PDB entry 7CPD | X-ray diffraction, 2.51 A resolution | chains B and C of the 6 polymer chains in the assembly

== Chain B ==
Protein: Tubulin beta-2B chain
Organism: Bos taurus
UniProtKB: Q6B856 (TBB2B_BOVIN); the author numbering skips numbers that UniProt does not, so the offset changes along the chain: 1-42 = UniProt 1-42; 45-360 = UniProt 43-358; 369-455 = UniProt 359-445
Sequence (445 residues; numbered 1 to 455; 10 numbers in that range are skipped by the numbering (no residue carries them; nothing is unmodelled there); the number before each row is that of its first residue):
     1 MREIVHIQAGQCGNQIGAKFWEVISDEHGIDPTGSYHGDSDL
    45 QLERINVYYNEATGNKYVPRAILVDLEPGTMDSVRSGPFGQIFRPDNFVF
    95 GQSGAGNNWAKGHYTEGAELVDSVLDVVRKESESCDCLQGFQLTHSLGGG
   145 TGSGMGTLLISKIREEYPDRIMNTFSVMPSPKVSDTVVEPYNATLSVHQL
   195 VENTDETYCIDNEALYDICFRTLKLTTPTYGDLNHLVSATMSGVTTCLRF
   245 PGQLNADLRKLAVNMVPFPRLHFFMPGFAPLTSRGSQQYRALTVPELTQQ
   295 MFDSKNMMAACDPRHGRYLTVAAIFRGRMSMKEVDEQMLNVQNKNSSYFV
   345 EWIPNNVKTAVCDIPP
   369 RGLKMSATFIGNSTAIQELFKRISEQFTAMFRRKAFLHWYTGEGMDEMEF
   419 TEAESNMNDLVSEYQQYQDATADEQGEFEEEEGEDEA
Unresolved in the structure: 1, 56-59, 276-281, 439-455
Bound ions: Ca2+ site 1 near Glu113 (its only coordinating residue here)
Ligand contacts:
  - G9U ((6R)-6-[(6-bromanyl-1H-indol-3-yl)methyl]-6,7,8,9-tetrahydrobenzo[7]annulen-5-one): Val238, Cys241, Leu242, Leu248, Ala250, Asp251, Lys254, Leu255, Asn258, Met259, Thr314, Val315, Ala316, Ile318, Asn350, Val351, Lys352, Ala354
  - GDP (guanosine-5'-diphosphate): Gly10, Gln11, Cys12, Gln15, Ile16, Asp69, Asn101, Ser140, Gly142, Gly143, Gly144, Thr145, Gly146, Val171, Pro173, Val177, Asp179, Glu183, Asn206, Leu209, Tyr224, Leu227, Asn228
Swiss-Prot annotation at these positions:
  - motif: Met1 to Ile4 (MREI motif)
  - binding site (GTP): Gln11, Glu71, Ser140, Gly144, Thr145, Gly146, Asn206, Asn228
  - binding site (Mg(2+)): Glu71
  - modified residue: Ser40 (Phosphoserine), Thr57 (Phosphothreonine), Lys60 (N6-acetyllysine), Ser174 (Phosphoserine), Thr287 (Phosphothreonine), Thr292 (Phosphothreonine), Arg320 (Omega-N-methylarginine), Glu448 (5-glutamyl polyglutamate)
  - cross-link (Glycyl lysine isopeptide (Lys-Gly)): Lys60 (interchain with G-Cter in ubiquitin), Lys326 (interchain with G-Cter in ubiquitin)

== Chain C ==
Protein: Tubulin alpha-1B chain
Organism: Bos taurus
UniProtKB: P81947 (TBA1B_BOVIN); residues 1-451 here = UniProt positions 1-451
Sequence (451 residues; numbered 1 to 451; the number before each row is that of its first residue):
     1 MRECISIHVGQAGVQIGNACWELYCLEHGIQPDGQMPSDKTIGGGDDSFN
    51 TFFSETGAGKHVPRAVFVDLEPTVIDEVRTGTYRQLFHPEQLITGKEDAA
   101 NNYARGHYTIGKEIIDLVLDRIRKLADQCTGLQGFLVFHSFGGGTGSGFT
   151 SLLMERLSVDYGKKSKLEFSIYPAPQVSTAVVEPYNSILTTHTTLEHSDC
   201 AFMVDNEAIYDICRRNLDIERPTYTNLNRLISQIVSSITASLRFDGALNV
   251 DLTEFQTNLVPYPRIHFPLATYAPVISAEKAYHEQLSVAEITNACFEPAN
   301 QMVKCDPRHGKYMACCLLYRGDVVPKDVNAAIATIKTKRSIQFVDWCPTG
   351 FKVGINYQPPTVVPGGDLAKVQRAVCMLSNTTAIAEAWARLDHKFDLMYA
   401 KRAFVHWYVGEGMEEGEFSEAREDMAALEKDYEEVGVDSVEGEGEEEGEE
   451 Y
Unresolved in the structure: 441-451
Ligand contacts:
  - G9U ((6R)-6-[(6-bromanyl-1H-indol-3-yl)methyl]-6,7,8,9-tetrahydrobenzo[7]annulen-5-one): Asn101, Thr179, Ala180, Val181
  - GTP (guanosine-5'-triphosphate): Gly10, Gln11, Ala12, Gln15, Ile16, Asp69, Asp98, Ala99, Ala100, Asn101, Asn102, Ser140, Gly142, Gly143, Gly144, Thr145, Gly146, Ile171, Pro173, Val177, Ser178, Thr179, Glu183, Asn206, Tyr224, Leu227, Asn228, Ile231

== Interface between chain B and chain C ==
Contacting residue pairs (38; chain B residue first):
  Gln96(B) - Met1(C)
  Asn101(B) - Glu254(C)  hydrogen bond
  Asp179(B) - Glu254(C)
  Asp179(B) - Lys352(C)  hydrogen bond (backbone-side chain)
  Thr180(B) - Glu254(C)
  Thr180(B) - Asn258(C)
  Val181(B) - Asn258(C)  hydrogen bond (backbone-side chain)
  Val181(B) - Pro348(C)  hydrophobic
  Val182(B) - Thr257(C)
  Thr221(B) - Lys326(C)
  Thr221(B) - Asn329(C)
  Ala397(B) - Trp346(C)
  Met398(B) - Trp346(C)
  Arg400(B) - Asp345(C)  salt bridge
  Arg400(B) - Ser439(C)  hydrogen bond
  Arg401(B) - Tyr262(C)  hydrogen bond (backbone-side chain)
  Arg401(B) - Asp345(C)  salt bridge
  Arg401(B) - Trp346(C)
  Arg401(B) - Glu434(C)  hydrogen bond (side chain-backbone)
  Arg401(B) - Val435(C)
  Arg401(B) - Val437(C)  hydrogen bond (side chain-backbone)
  Arg401(B) - Asp438(C)
  Arg401(B) - Ser439(C)  hydrogen bond
  Lys402(B) - Tyr262(C)
  Ala403(B) - Pro261(C)
  Ala403(B) - Tyr262(C)
  Ala403(B) - Trp346(C)  hydrophobic
  Phe404(B) - Thr257(C)
  Phe404(B) - Asn258(C)
  Phe404(B) - Val260(C)
  Phe404(B) - Pro261(C)  hydrogen bond (backbone-backbone)
  His406(B) - Val260(C)  hydrogen bond (side chain-backbone)
  His406(B) - Pro261(C)
  His406(B) - Tyr262(C)
  His406(B) - Pro263(C)
  Trp407(B) - Gln256(C)
  Trp407(B) - Thr257(C)  hydrogen bond (side chain-backbone)
  Trp407(B) - Val260(C)
Interface residues without a listed pair, chain B (17 interface residues in all): Gly100
Interface residues without a listed pair, chain C (22 interface residues in all): Pro325, Cys347

== Summary ==
17 residues of chain B and 22 residues of chain C are in contact; the contacts include 11 hydrogen bonds and 2
salt bridges. Among the polar pairs are Arg400(B)-Asp345(C), Arg401(B)-Asp345(C) and Asn101(B)-Glu254(C).
Ligands of chain B: compound G9U and GDP.
Here chain B is Tubulin beta-2B chain and chain C is Tubulin alpha-1B chain, both from Bos taurus. Entry 7CPD
(Crystal structure of T2R-TTL-(+)-6-Br-JP18 complex) was determined by X-ray diffraction.
